9G28 - chains 3 and L of the 14 polymer chains in the assembly; structure by electron microscopy, 3.18 A resolution.

[Chain 3]
Molecule: Rdn18-1
Organism: Saccharomyces cerevisiae
Sequence (1800 nucleotides; each row starts with the number of its first residue):
     1 UAUCUGGUUGAUCCUGCCAGUAGUCAUAUGCUUGUCUCAAAGAUUAAGCC
    51 AUGCAUGUCUAAGUAUAAGCAAUUUAUACAGUGAAACUGCGAAUGGCUCA
   101 UUAAAUCAGUUAUCGUUUAUUUGAUAGUUCCUUUACUACAUGGUAUAACU
   151 GUGGUAAUUCUAGAGCUAAUACAUGCUUAAAAUCUCGACCCUUUGGAAGA
   201 GAUGUAUUUAUUAGAUAAAAAAUCAAUGUCUUCGGACUCUUUGAUGAUUC
   251 AUAAUAACUUUUCGAAUCGCAUGGCCUUGUGCUGGCGAUGGUUCAUUCAA
   301 AUUUCUGCCCUAUCAACUUUCGAUGGUAGGAUAGUGGCCUACCAUGGUUU
   351 CAACGGGUAACGGGGAAUAAGGGUUCGAUUCCGGAGAGGGAGCCUGAGAA
   401 ACGGCUACCACAUCCAAGGAAGGCAGCAGGCGCGCAAAUUACCCAAUCCU
   451 AAUUCAGGGAGGUAGUGACAAUAAAUAACGAUACAGGGCCCAUUCGGGUC
   501 UUGUAAUUGGAAUGAGUACAAUGUAAAUACCUUAACGAGGAACAAUUGGA
   551 GGGCAAGUCUGGUGCCAGCAGCCGCGGUAAUUCCAGCUCCAAUAGCGUAU
   601 AUUAAAGUUGUUGCAGUUAAAAAGCUCGUAGUUGAACUUUGGGCCCGGUU
   651 GGCCGGUCCGAUUUUUUCGUGUACUGGAUUUCCAACGGGGCCUUUCCUUC
   701 UGGCUAACCUUGAGUCCUUGUGGCUCUUGGCGAACCAGGACUUUUACUUU
   751 GAAAAAAUUAGAGUGUUCAAAGCAGGCGUAUUGCUCGAAUAUAUUAGCAU
   801 GGAAUAAUAGAAUAGGACGUUUGGUUCUAUUUUGUUGGUUUCUAGGACCA
   851 UCGUAAUGAUUAAUAGGGACGGUCGGGGGCAUCAGUAUUCAAUUGUCAGA
   901 GGUGAAAUUCUUGGAUUUAUUGAAGACUAACUACUGCGAAAGCAUUUGCC
   951 AAGGACGUUUUCAUUAAUCAAGAACGAAAGUUAGGGGAUCGAAGAUGAUC
  1001 AGAUACCGUCGUAGUCUUAACCAUAAACUAUGCCGACUAGGGAUCGGGUG
  1051 GUGUUUUUUUAAUGACCCACUCGGCACCUUACGAGAAAUCAAAGUCUUUG
  1101 GGUUCUGGGGGGAGUAUGGUCGCAAGGCUGAAACUUAAAGGAAUUGACGG
  1151 AAGGGCACCACCAGGAGUGGAGCCUGCGGCUUAAUUUGACUCAACACGGG
  1201 GAAACUCACCAGGUCCAGACACAAUAAGGAUUGACAGAUUGAGAGCUCUU
  1251 UCUUGAUUUUGUGGGUGGUGGUGCAUGGCCGUUCUUAGUUGGUGGAGUGA
  1301 UUUGUCUGCUUAAUUGCGAUAACGAACGAGACCUUAACCUACUAAAUAGU
  1351 GGUGCUAGCAUUUGCUGGUUAUCCACUUCUUAGAGGGACUAUCGGUUUCA
  1401 AGCCGAUGGAAGUUUGAGGCAAUAACAGGUCUGUGAUGCCCUUAGACGUU
  1451 CUGGGCCGCACGCGCGCUACACUGACGGAGCCAGCGAGUCUAACCUUGGC
  1501 CGAGAGGUCUUGGUAAUCUUGUGAAACUCCGUCGUGCUGGGGAUAGAGCA
  1551 UUGUAAUUAUUGCUCUUCAACGAGGAAUUCCUAGUAAGCGCAAGUCAUCA
  1601 GCUUGCGUUGAUUACGUCCCUGCCCUUUGUACACACCGCCCGUCGCUAGU
  1651 ACCGAUUGAAUGGCUUAGUGAGGCCUCAGGAUCUGCUUAGAGAAGGGGGC
  1701 AACUCCAUCUCAGAGCGGAGAAUUUGGACAAACUUGGUCAUUUAGAGGAA
  1751 CUAAAAGUCGUAACAAGGUUUCCGUAGGUGAACCUGCGGAAGGAUCAUUA
Unresolved in the structure: 1-796, 819-823, 841-865, 963-1800

[Chain L]
Protein: 40S ribosomal protein S14-A
Organism: Saccharomyces cerevisiae
UniProt: P06367 (RS14A_YEAST); residues 1-137 here = UniProt positions 1-137
Sequence (137 residues; numbered 1 to 137; the number before each row is that of its first residue):
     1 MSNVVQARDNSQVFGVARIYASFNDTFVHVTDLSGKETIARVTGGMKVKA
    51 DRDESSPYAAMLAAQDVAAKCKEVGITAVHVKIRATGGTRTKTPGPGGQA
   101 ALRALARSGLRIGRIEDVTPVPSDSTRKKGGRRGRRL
Unresolved in the structure: 1-10, 126-137
Curated features (UniProtKB/Swiss-Prot):
  - modified residue: Ser2 (N-acetylserine)

[Interface between chain 3 and chain L]
Pairs across the interface (42):
  U886(3) - Val121(L)  hydrogen bond to the sugar
  U886(3) - Pro122(L)  sugar contact
  U886(3) - Ser123(L)  base contact
  A887(3) - Pro120(L)  sugar contact
  A887(3) - Val121(L)  sugar contact
  A887(3) - Pro122(L)  sugar contact
  U888(3) - Arg84(L)  salt bridge to the phosphate
  U894(3) - Lys36(L)  base contact
  G895(3) - His29(L)  hydrogen bond to the base
  G895(3) - Lys36(L)  sugar contact
  G895(3) - Thr38(L)  hydrogen bond to the sugar
  U896(3) - Arg41(L)  sugar contact
  G899(3) - Gly45(L)  sugar contact
  G899(3) - Met46(L)  phosphate contact
  A900(3) - Asp25(L)  phosphate contact
  A900(3) - Phe27(L)  sugar contact
  A900(3) - Thr43(L)  phosphate contact
  A900(3) - Gly45(L)  hydrogen bond to the phosphate
  A900(3) - Glu54(L)  phosphate contact
  G901(3) - Asp25(L)  phosphate contact
  G902(3) - Asn24(L)  phosphate contact
  G902(3) - Asp51(L)  base contact
  G902(3) - Glu54(L)  base contact
  U903(3) - Asn24(L)  hydrogen bond to the phosphate
  U903(3) - Asp51(L)  base contact
  A905(3) - Arg52(L)  phosphate contact
  A906(3) - Asp51(L)  phosphate contact
  A906(3) - Arg52(L)  phosphate contact
  U916(3) - Phe27(L)  sugar contact
  U917(3) - Phe27(L)  sugar contact
  U917(3) - His29(L)  base contact
  U918(3) - Arg18(L)  hydrogen bond to the phosphate
  U918(3) - His29(L)  sugar contact
  U918(3) - Gly35(L)  sugar contact
  U918(3) - Arg84(L)  salt bridge to the phosphate
  A919(3) - Arg18(L)  salt bridge to the phosphate
  A919(3) - Gly35(L)  sugar contact
  C927(3) - Ser123(L)  hydrogen bond to the sugar
  C927(3) - Asp124(L)  hydrogen bond to the sugar
  U928(3) - Ser123(L)  sugar contact
  A929(3) - Pro122(L)  sugar contact
  A929(3) - Ser123(L)  sugar contact
Other interface residues (no listed pair), chain 3 (21 interface residues in all): G885
Other interface residues (no listed pair), chain L (25 interface residues in all): Thr31, Ser34, Glu37, Gly44

[Overview]
21 residues of chain 3 face 25 of chain L across their interface; the contacts include 8 hydrogen bonds and 3
salt bridges. Polar pairs include G895(3)-His29(L), U886(3)-Val121(L) and G895(3)-Thr38(L).
Here chain 3 is Rdn18-1 and chain L is 40S ribosomal protein S14-A, both from Saccharomyces cerevisiae. Entry
9G28 (snR30 snoRNP - State 2 - Utp23-Krr1-deltaC3) was determined by electron microscopy, deposited together
with 9G25.
